9ITU - chains E and G of the 26 polymer chains in the assembly; structure by electron microscopy, 3.18 A resolution.

[Chain E]
Protein: ATP synthase subunit beta
Organism: Chloroflexus aurantiacus J-10-fl
Notes: EC 7.1.2.2
UniProtKB: A9WGS4 (ATPB_CHLAA); residue numbers follow UniProt; this construct covers 1-471
Chain sequence (471 residues; each row starts with the number of its first residue):
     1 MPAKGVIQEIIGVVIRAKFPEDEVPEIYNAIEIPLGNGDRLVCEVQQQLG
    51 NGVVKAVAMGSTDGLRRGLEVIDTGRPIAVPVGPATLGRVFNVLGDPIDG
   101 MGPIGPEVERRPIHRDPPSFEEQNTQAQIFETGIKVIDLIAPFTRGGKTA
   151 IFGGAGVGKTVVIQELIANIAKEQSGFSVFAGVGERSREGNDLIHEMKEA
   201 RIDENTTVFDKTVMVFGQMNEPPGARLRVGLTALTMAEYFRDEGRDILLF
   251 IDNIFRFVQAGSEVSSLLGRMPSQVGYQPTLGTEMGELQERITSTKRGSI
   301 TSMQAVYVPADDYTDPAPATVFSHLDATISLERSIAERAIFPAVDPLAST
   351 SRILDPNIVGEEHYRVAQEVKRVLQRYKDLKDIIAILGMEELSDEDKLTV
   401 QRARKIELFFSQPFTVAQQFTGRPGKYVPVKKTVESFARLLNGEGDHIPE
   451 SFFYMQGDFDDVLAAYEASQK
Not modelled in the structure: 1-2, 469-471
Curated features (UniProtKB/Swiss-Prot):
  - binding site (ATP): Gly153 to Thr160

[Chain G]
Protein: ATP synthase gamma chain
Organism: Chloroflexus aurantiacus J-10-fl
UniProtKB: A9WGS5 (ATPG_CHLAA); residues 1-290 here = UniProt positions 1-290
Chain sequence (290 residues; numbered 1 to 290; the number before each row is that of its first residue):
     1 MPSSREIKRRIRSVKNVAQITRAMEMVSASKMRRAQRNVLATRPYADRMR
    51 EVMANLTARVVGAARRGTLLEKRETVKSVALLVVTPDRGLCGSLVANVLR
   101 RAGRFITEQRAMGRTVDVYTFGRKGRDFFLRTGFAPAGEATRLGDAPKLE
   151 AILGVAISAINGFQSGKYDELYIIYSEFINTLVQRPAIKQLLPVESPDIS
   201 TTTNVDYTYEPGEEEVLNSILPRYVETQIYQAVLESIASEHSARMVAMRN
   251 ATNNAKDLVRDLTLSFNKARQAAITKEVSEIASGAAALTS
Not modelled in the structure: 1, 287-290

[Chain E / chain G interface]
Contacting residue pairs (24):
  Pro272(E) with Val278(G), hydrophobic; Ala282(G)
  Gln274(E) with Thr275(G), hydrogen bond (backbone-side chain)
  Val275(E) with Ile274(G)
  Ala310(E) with Arg270(G)
  Asp312(E) with Asn267(G), hydrogen bond; Arg270(G), salt bridge; Gln271(G), hydrogen bond
  Thr314(E) with Gln271(G), hydrogen bond
  Asp315(E) with Gln271(G)
  Pro316(E) with Gln271(G)
  Asp382(E) with Arg22(G), salt bridge
  Ile383(E) with Arg249(G)
  Ile386(E) with Arg22(G); Glu25(G); Met26(G), hydrophobic; Ala29(G), hydrophobic; Met245(G), hydrophobic
  Leu387(E) with Met32(G), hydrophobic; Arg33(G), hydrogen bond (backbone-side chain); Met245(G), hydrophobic
  Glu390(E) with Arg33(G), salt bridge
  Glu391(E) with Arg33(G), salt bridge; Thr181(G)
Interface residues without a listed pair, chain E (17 interface residues in all): Met271, Gly276, Gly388

[Overview]
17 residues of chain E face 16 of chain G across their interface, with 5 hydrogen bonds and 4 salt bridges.
Among the polar pairs are Asp312(E)-Arg270(G), Asp382(E)-Arg22(G) and Glu390(E)-Arg33(G). UniProt lists 8
ATP-binding residues on chain E.
Chain E is ATP synthase subunit beta and chain G is ATP synthase gamma chain, both from Chloroflexus
aurantiacus J-10-fl; the structure, Chloroflexus aurantiacus ADP-bound ATP synthase, state 3, was determined
by electron microscopy, deposited together with 9ITJ, 9ITK, 9ITL, 9ITM, 9ITN, 9ITO and 11 further entries.
